PDB entry 5USB | X-ray diffraction, 1.61 A resolution | chains A and B

== Chain A ==
Molecule: Protection of telomeres protein 1
Source organism: Schizosaccharomyces pombe
UniProtKB: O13988 (POT1_SCHPO); residues 3-141 here correspond to UniProt positions 199-337 (UniProt number = residue number + 196)
Amino-acid sequence (139 residues; each row starts with the number of its first residue):
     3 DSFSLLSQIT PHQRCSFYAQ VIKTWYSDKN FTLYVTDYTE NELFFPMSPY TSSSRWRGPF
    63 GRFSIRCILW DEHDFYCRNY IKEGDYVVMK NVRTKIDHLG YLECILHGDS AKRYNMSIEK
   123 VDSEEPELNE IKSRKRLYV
Sequence notes: engineered mutation Asp3 (Val199 in O13988)
What the authors report for this chain:
  - binding site for the 9-nt DNA/RNA hybrid strand (chain B): Trp72, His109
  - conformationally variable residues (side-chain flip): Trp72
  - contacts within the chain: Trp72-Ile107

== Chain B ==
Molecule: 9-nt DNA/RNA hybrid strand
Sequence (9 nucleotides; numbered 1 to 9; the number before each row is that of its first residue):
     1 GGTTACGGT

== Interface between chain A and chain B ==
Residue-residue contacts (37):
  Lys25(A) - DG7(B)  hydrogen bond to the base
  Lys25(A) - DG8(B)  hydrogen bond to the base
  Trp27(A) - DG7(B)  stacking on the base
  Trp27(A) - DG8(B)  sugar contact
  Trp27(A) - DT9(B)  stacking on the base
  Tyr28(A) - DT9(B)  stacking on the base
  Tyr36(A) - DA5(B)  base contact
  Phe47(A) - DA5(B)  stacking on the base
  Met49(A) - DA5(B)  phosphate contact
  Met49(A) - DC6(B)  phosphate contact
  Thr53(A) - DC6(B)  hydrogen bond to the phosphate
  Ser55(A) - DC6(B)  phosphate contact
  Ser55(A) - DG7(B)  hydrogen bond to the phosphate
  Ser56(A) - DC6(B)  hydrogen bond to the phosphate
  Ser56(A) - DG8(B)  base contact
  Arg57(A) - DG8(B)  hydrogen bond to the base
  Trp58(A) - DC6(B)  phosphate contact
  Arg68(A) - DG2(B)  base contact
  Arg68(A) - DT3(B)  hydrogen bond to the base
  Arg68(A) - DT4(B)  hydrogen bond to the base
  Arg68(A) - DA5(B)  hydrogen bond to the base
  Ile70(A) - DG2(B)  base contact
  Trp72(A) - G1(B)  stacking on the base
  Trp72(A) - DG2(B)  base contact
  Asp73(A) - G1(B)  hydrogen bond to the base
  Lys97(A) - DG2(B)  hydrogen bond to the base
  Asp99(A) - DT4(B)  hydrogen bond to the base
  Asp99(A) - DA5(B)  hydrogen bond to the base
  His100(A) - DT3(B)  base contact
  His100(A) - DT4(B)  hydrogen bond to the base
  Leu101(A) - DT4(B)  hydrogen bond to the base
  Tyr103(A) - DA5(B)  base contact
  Glu105(A) - DG2(B)  hydrogen bond to the base
  Glu105(A) - DT3(B)  base contact
  Ile107(A) - DG2(B)  base contact
  His109(A) - G1(B)  hydrogen bond to the base
  Gly110(A) - G1(B)  hydrogen bond to the base
Interface residues without a listed pair, chain A (25 interface residues in all): Thr26

== Summary ==
25 residues of chain A face 9 of chain B across their interface; the contacts include 18 hydrogen bonds and 5
aromatic stacking contacts. Among the polar pairs are Lys25(A)-DG7(B), Lys25(A)-DG8(B) and Arg57(A)-DG8(B).
From the paper: a binding site for the 9-nt DNA/RNA hybrid strand (chain B) at Trp72(A) and His109(A);
conformational variability at Trp72(A).
Here chain A is Protection of telomeres protein 1 (Schizosaccharomyces pombe) and chain B is a 9-nt DNA/RNA
hybrid strand. Entry 5USB (Crystal Structure of Schizosaccharomyces pombe Pot1pC bound to ssRNA/ssDNA chimera
(rGGTTACGGT)) was determined by X-ray diffraction, deposited together with 5USN and 5USO.
